9BRI - chain A; structure by X-ray diffraction, 2.90 A resolution.

# Chain A
Name: G protein-coupled receptor kinase 5
From: Homo sapiens
UniProtKB: P34947 (GRK5_HUMAN); numbering as in UniProt (aligned over 1-590)
Sequence (598 residues; each row starts with the number of its first residue):
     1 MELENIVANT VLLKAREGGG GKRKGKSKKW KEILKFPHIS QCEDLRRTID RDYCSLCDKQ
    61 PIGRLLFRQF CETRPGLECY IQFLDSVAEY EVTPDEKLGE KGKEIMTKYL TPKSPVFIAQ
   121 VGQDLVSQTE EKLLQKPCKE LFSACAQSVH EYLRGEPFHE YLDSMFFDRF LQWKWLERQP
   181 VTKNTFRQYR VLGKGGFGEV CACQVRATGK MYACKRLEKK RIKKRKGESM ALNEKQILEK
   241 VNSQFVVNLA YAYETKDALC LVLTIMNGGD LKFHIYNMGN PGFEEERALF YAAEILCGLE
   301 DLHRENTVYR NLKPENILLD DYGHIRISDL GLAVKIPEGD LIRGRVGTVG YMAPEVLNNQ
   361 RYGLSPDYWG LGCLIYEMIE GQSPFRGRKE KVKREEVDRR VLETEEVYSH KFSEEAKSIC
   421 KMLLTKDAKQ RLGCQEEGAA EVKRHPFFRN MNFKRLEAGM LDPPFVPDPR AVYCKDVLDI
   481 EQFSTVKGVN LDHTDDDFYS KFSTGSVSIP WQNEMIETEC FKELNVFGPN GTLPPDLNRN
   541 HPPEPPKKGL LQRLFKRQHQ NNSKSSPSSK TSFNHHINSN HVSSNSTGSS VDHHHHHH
Disordered / not traced: 1-24, 475-489, 543-598
Differences from the reference sequence: engineered mutation Asn311 (Asp in P34947); expression tag (591-598)
Small-molecule neighbours: A1AQ8 ((3Z)-3-[(3,5-dimethyl-4-{[(2S)-5-oxooxolane-2-carbonyl]amino}-1H-pyrrol-2-yl)methylidene]-N-[(1R)-1-(4-fluorophenyl)ethyl]-2-oxo-2,3-dihydro-1H-indole-5-carboxamide): Arg190, Leu192, Lys194, Gly195, Gly196, Phe197, Gly198, Glu199, Val200, Ala213, Lys215, Arg216, Leu217, Val247, Leu263, Thr264, Ile265, Met266, Asn267, Gly269, Leu318, Ser328, Asp329, Ala471, Tyr473
Curated features (UniProtKB/Swiss-Prot):
  - region: Gly20 to Ile39 (Interaction with calmodulin), Pro546 to Ser565 (Sufficient for membrane localization)
  - motif: Arg388 to Glu395 (Nuclear localization signal)
  - binding site (ATP): Leu192 to Val200, Lys215
  - modified residue: Ser484 (Phosphoserine), Thr485 (Phosphothreonine), Ser579 (Phosphoserine)
  - natural variant: Gln41 (Q41L: Exerts a protective effect in heart failure and ischemia), Asp163 (D163E: In a lung neuroendocrine carcinoma sample)
  - mutagenesis: Lys215 (K215R: Failed to phosphorylate p53/TP53), Arg388 (R388A: Nuclear exclusion; when associated with A-389; A-391; A-393 and A-394), Lys389 (K389A: Nuclear exclusion; when associated with A-388; A-391; A-393 and A-394), Lys391 (K391A: Nuclear exclusion; when associated with A-388; A-389; A-393 and A-394), Lys393 (K393A: Nuclear exclusion; when associated with A-388; A-389; A-391 and A-394), Arg394 (R394A: Nuclear exclusion; when associated with A-388; A-389; A-391 and A-393), Ser484 (S484A: 15-20 fold defects in kinase activity; when associated with A-485), Thr485 (T485A: 15-20 fold defects in kinase activity; when associated with A-484), Leu550 (L550A: No detectable plasma membrane localization; when associated with A-551; A-554; and A-555), Leu551 (L551A: No detectable plasma membrane localization; when associated with A-550; A-554; and A-555), Leu554 (L554A: No detectable plasma membrane localization; when associated with A-550; A-551; and A-555), Phe555 (F555A: No detectable plasma membrane localization; when associated with A-550; A-551; and A-554)

# Summary
Chain A binds compound A1AQ8. UniProt lists 10 ATP-binding residues and 12 mutagenesis sites.
Chain A is G protein-coupled receptor kinase 5 (Homo sapiens); the structure, Crystal Structure of Human G
Protein-Coupled Receptor Kinase 5 in Complex with GRL064-22, was determined by X-ray diffraction (same
publication as 9BRE, 9BRG, 9BRH and 9BRJ).
